PDB entry 4XMQ | X-ray diffraction, 1.50 A resolution | chains A and B

[Chain A (and B)]
Name: Putative methyl-accepting chemotaxis signal transduction protein
Source organism: Campylobacter jejuni subsp. jejuni serotype O:2 (strain NCTC 11168)
Notes: chain B of this document is another copy of the same molecule, construct and numbering; everything in this record applies to it too
Reference sequence: Q0P864 (Q0P864_CAMJE); residues 41-290 here = UniProt positions 41-290
Amino-acid sequence (254 residues; numbered 37 to 290; the number before each row is that of its first residue):
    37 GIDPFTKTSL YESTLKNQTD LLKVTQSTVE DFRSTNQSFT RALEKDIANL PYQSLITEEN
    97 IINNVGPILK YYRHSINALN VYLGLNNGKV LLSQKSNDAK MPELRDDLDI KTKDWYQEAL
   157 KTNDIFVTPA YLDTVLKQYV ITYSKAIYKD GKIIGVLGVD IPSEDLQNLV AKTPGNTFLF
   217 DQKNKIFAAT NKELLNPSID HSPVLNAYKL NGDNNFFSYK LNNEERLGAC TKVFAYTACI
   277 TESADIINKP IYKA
Disordered / not traced: 37-38, 286-290 (chain B: fully traced)
Disulfides: Cys266-Cys275
Differences from the reference sequence: expression tag (37-40)

[How chain A and chain B interact]
Contacting residue pairs (31; chain A residue first):
  Ser45(A) - Leu46(B)
  Leu46(A) - Ser45(B)
  Leu46(A) - Leu46(B)  hydrophobic
  Ser49(A) - Leu46(B)
  Ser49(A) - Ser49(B)
  Asn53(A) - Ser49(B)
  Asn53(A) - Asn53(B)  hydrogen bond
  Asp56(A) - Pro210(B)
  Leu57(A) - Asp56(B)
  Val60(A) - Pro210(B)  hydrophobic
  Asp67(A) - Leu205(B)
  Phe75(A) - Ser111(B)
  Ala78(A) - His110(B)
  Asp82(A) - Tyr107(B)
  Asp82(A) - His110(B)  salt bridge
  Ile104(A) - Tyr107(B)
  Tyr107(A) - Asp82(B)
  Tyr107(A) - Ile104(B)
  Tyr107(A) - Tyr107(B)  hydrophobic
  Tyr107(A) - Tyr108(B)
  Tyr108(A) - Tyr107(B)
  Tyr108(A) - His110(B)
  Tyr108(A) - Ser111(B)
  His110(A) - Ala78(B)
  His110(A) - Asp82(B)  salt bridge
  His110(A) - Tyr108(B)
  Ser111(A) - Phe75(B)
  Ser111(A) - Tyr108(B)
  Ser111(A) - Ser111(B)  hydrogen bond
  Pro210(A) - Val60(B)  hydrophobic
  Ile282(A) - Ser49(B)
Other interface residues (no listed pair), chain A (21 interface residues in all): Phe41, Lys52, Leu205
Other interface residues (no listed pair), chain B (20 interface residues in all): Thr50, Leu57, Asp67, Ile287

[Summary]
Chain A and chain B form an interface of 21 and 20 residues respectively, with 2 hydrogen bonds and 2 salt
bridges. Polar pairs include Asp82(A)-His110(B), Asn53(A)-Asn53(B) and Ser111(A)-Ser111(B).
Chain A and chain B are both Putative methyl-accepting chemotaxis signal transduction protein (Campylobacter
jejuni subsp. jejuni serotype O:2 (strain NCTC 11168)); the structure, Crystal structure of the sensory domain
of the Campylobacter jejuni chemoreceptor Tlp3 (CcmL), was determined by X-ray diffraction, deposited together
with 4XMR.
